PDB entry 4WW2 | X-ray diffraction, 2.48 A resolution | chains C and F of the 4 polymer chains in the assembly

== Chain C ==
Molecule: Antigen-presenting glycoprotein CD1d
Source organism: Homo sapiens
UniProt: P15813 (CD1D_HUMAN); residues 3-277 here correspond to UniProt positions 21-295 (UniProt number = residue number + 18)
Chain sequence (284 residues; row label = number of the first residue in the row; numbering starts at 0):
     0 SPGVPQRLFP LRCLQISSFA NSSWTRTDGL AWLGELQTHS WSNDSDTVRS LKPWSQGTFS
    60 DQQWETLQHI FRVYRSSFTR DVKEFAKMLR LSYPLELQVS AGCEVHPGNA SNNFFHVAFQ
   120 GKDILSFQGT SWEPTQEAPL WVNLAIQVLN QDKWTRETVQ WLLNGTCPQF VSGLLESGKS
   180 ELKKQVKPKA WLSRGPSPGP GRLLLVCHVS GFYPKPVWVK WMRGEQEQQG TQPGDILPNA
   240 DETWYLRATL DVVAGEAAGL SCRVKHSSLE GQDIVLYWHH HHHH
Not modelled in the structure: 0-2, 278-283
Disulfides: Cys206-Cys261
Covalent attachments: N-acetylglucosamine (NAG) linked to Asn20, Asn42
Construct notes: expression tag (0-2, 278-283)
Small-molecule neighbours: pbs-44 (JLS; (15Z)-N-[(2S,3S,4R)-1-(alpha-D-galactopyranosyloxy)-3,4-dihydroxyoctadecan-2-yl]tetracos-15-enamide): Leu10, Cys12, Leu13, Gln14, Leu29, Ala30, His38, Trp40, Val47, Trp63, Leu66, Ile69, Phe70, Val72, Tyr73, Ser76, Phe77, Arg79, Asp80, Val81, Phe84, Ala85, Leu90, Leu94, Leu96, Val98, Ala100, Phe114, Val116, Phe118, Ile123, Leu124, Trp131, Trp140, Leu148, Asp151, Trp153, Thr154, Thr157, Val158, Leu161, Cys166, Phe169
Curated features (UniProtKB/Swiss-Prot):
  - binding site (a D-galactosylceramide): Asp80, Asp151 to Thr154
  - glycosylation (N-linked (GlcNAc...) asparagine): Asn20, Asn42, Asn108, Asn163

== Chain F ==
Molecule: Beta-2-microglobulin
Source organism: Homo sapiens
UniProt: P61769 (B2MG_HUMAN); residues 1-99 here correspond to UniProt positions 21-119 (UniProt number = residue number + 20)
Chain sequence (99 residues; row label = number of the first residue in the row):
     1 IQRTPKIQVY SRHPAENGKS NFLNCYVSGF HPSDIEVDLL KNGERIEKVE HSDLSFSKDW
    61 SFYLLYYTEF TPTEKDEYAC RVNHVTLSQP KIVKWDRDM
Not modelled in the structure: 1, 98-99
Curated features (UniProtKB/Swiss-Prot):
  - modified residue: Gln2 (Pyrrolidone carboxylic acid)
  - glycosylation: Ile1 (N-linked (Glc) (glycation) isoleucine), Lys19 (N-linked (Glc) (glycation) lysine), Lys41 (N-linked (Glc) (glycation) lysine), Lys48 (N-linked (Glc) (glycation) lysine), Lys58 (N-linked (Glc) (glycation) lysine), Lys91 (N-linked (Glc) (glycation) lysine), Lys94 (N-linked (Glc) (glycation) lysine)

== Interface between chain C and chain F ==
Contacting residue pairs (46):
  Leu13(C) with Ser55(F); Phe56(F)
  Gln14(C) with Phe56(F)
  Ile15(C) with Leu54(F); Phe56(F), hydrophobic; Phe62(F), hydrophobic
  Leu29(C) with Leu54(F); Ser55(F)
  Trp31(C) with Ser55(F), hydrogen bond; Tyr63(F)
  Gln36(C) with Asp53(F), hydrogen bond
  Ser39(C) with Asp53(F), hydrogen bond
  Glu95(C) with Pro32(F); Ser33(F), hydrogen bond (side chain-backbone); Phe62(F)
  Gln97(C) with His31(F), hydrogen bond; Phe56(F); Trp60(F), hydrogen bond (side chain-backbone); Phe62(F)
  Val98(C) with Phe56(F)
  Ser99(C) with Trp60(F)
  His115(C) with Trp60(F)
  Ala117(C) with Trp60(F), hydrophobic
  Gln119(C) with His31(F)
  Gly120(C) with His31(F); Trp60(F)
  Asp122(C) with Trp60(F), hydrogen bond
  Ser209(C) with Arg12(F), hydrogen bond (side chain-backbone)
  Gly210(C) with Arg12(F)
  Asp234(C) with Lys6(F), salt bridge; Gln8(F)
  Leu236(C) with Gln8(F); Tyr10(F); Tyr26(F), hydrophobic
  Pro237(C) with Tyr10(F), hydrogen bond (backbone-side chain); Asn24(F); Tyr26(F); Leu65(F)
  Asn238(C) with Tyr10(F); Arg12(F); Asn24(F), hydrogen bond; Leu65(F)
  Ala239(C) with Leu65(F); Tyr67(F), hydrophobic
  Asp240(C) with Arg12(F), salt bridge
  Thr242(C) with Arg12(F), hydrogen bond
Other interface residues (no listed pair), chain C (29 interface residues in all): Ser17, Val116, Trp190, Tyr244
Other interface residues (no listed pair), chain F (20 interface residues in all): Pro14, Asp59

== In short ==
29 residues of chain C face 20 of chain F across their interface, with 11 hydrogen bonds and 2 salt bridges.
Polar pairs include Asp234(C)-Lys6(F), Asp240(C)-Arg12(F) and Trp31(C)-Ser55(F). Ligands of chain C: pbs-44.
N-acetylglucosamine is covalently linked to Asn20(C) and Asn42(C).
Chain C is Antigen-presenting glycoprotein CD1d and chain F is Beta-2-microglobulin, both from Homo sapiens;
the structure, Crystal structure of human TCR Alpha Chain-TRAV21-TRAJ8, Beta Chain-TRBV7-8, Antigen-presenting
glycoprotein CD1d, and Beta-2-microglobulin, was determined by X-ray diffraction (same publication as 4WW1 and
4WWK).
